4J9Y - chains B and R; structure by X-ray diffraction, 1.51 A resolution.

[Chain B]
Name: Small conductance calcium-activated potassium channel protein 2
Organism: Rattus norvegicus
Notes: fragment: Calmodulin Binding Domain
UniProt: P70604 (KCNN2_RAT); numbering as in UniProt (aligned over 396-487)
Sequence (102 residues; numbered 394 to 495; the number before each row is that of its first residue):
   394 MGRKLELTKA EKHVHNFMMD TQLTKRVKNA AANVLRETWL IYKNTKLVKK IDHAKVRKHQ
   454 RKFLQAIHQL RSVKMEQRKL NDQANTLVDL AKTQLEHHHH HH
Unresolved in the structure: 394, 405-412, 492-495
Construct notes: expression tag (394-395, 488-495)
Curated features (UniProtKB/Swiss-Prot):
  - mutagenesis: Arg396 (R396E: Mostly eliminates inward rectifier potassium channel activity. Loss of inward rectifier potassium channel activity; when associated with E-397 ...), Lys397 (K397E: Moderately reduces inward rectifier potassium channel activity. Loss of inward rectifier potassium channel activity; when associated with E-396 ...), Glu399 (E399R: Increases inward rectifier potassium channel activity. Does not affect inward rectifier potassium channel activity; when associated with E-396 ...)
What the authors report for this chain:
  - conformationally variable residues (order/disorder transition): Ala403 to Met412

[Chain R]
Name: Calmodulin
Organism: Rattus norvegicus
UniProt: P62161 (CALM_RAT); residues 0-148 here correspond to UniProt positions 1-149 (UniProt number = residue number + 1)
Sequence (149 residues; each row starts with the number of its first residue; numbering starts at 0):
     0 MADQLTEEQI AEFKEAFSLF DKDGDGTITT KELGTVMRSL GQNPTEAELQ DMINEVDADG
    60 NGTIDFPEFL TMMARKMKDT DSEEEIREAF RVFDKDGNGY ISAAELRHVM TNLGEKLTDE
   120 EVDEMIREAD IDGDGQVNYE EFVQMMTAK
Unresolved in the structure: 0-1, 148
Metal / ion sites: Ca2+ site 1: Asp20, Asp22, Asp24, Thr26, Glu31; Ca2+ site 2: Asp56, Asp58, Asn60, Thr62, Glu67

[Chain B / chain R interface]
Residue-residue contacts (56):
  Arg396(B) - Asp78(R)  salt bridge
  Leu398(B) - Ser81(R)  hydrogen bond (backbone-side chain)
  Leu398(B) - Met145(R)
  Leu398(B) - Thr146(R)
  Glu399(B) - Asp78(R)
  Glu399(B) - Thr79(R)
  Leu400(B) - Asp78(R)
  Leu400(B) - Thr79(R)  hydrogen bond (backbone-backbone)
  Leu400(B) - Ser81(R)
  Thr401(B) - Lys75(R)
  Thr401(B) - Lys77(R)
  Thr401(B) - Asp78(R)  hydrogen bond (backbone-side chain)
  Lys402(B) - Lys77(R)  hydrogen bond (backbone-backbone)
  Lys402(B) - Asp78(R)
  Lys402(B) - Thr79(R)
  Asp413(B) - Asp50(R)
  Glu469(B) - Glu47(R)
  Lys472(B) - Glu47(R)  salt bridge
  Leu473(B) - Glu47(R)
  Leu473(B) - Asp50(R)
  Gln476(B) - Met36(R)
  Gln476(B) - Gln41(R)
  Gln476(B) - Pro43(R)
  Gln476(B) - Glu47(R)  hydrogen bond
  Gln476(B) - Met51(R)
  Ala477(B) - Met51(R)
  Ala477(B) - Met71(R)
  Asn478(B) - Lys75(R)  hydrogen bond
  Thr479(B) - Leu39(R)
  Thr479(B) - Gln41(R)  hydrogen bond
  Leu480(B) - Phe19(R)  hydrophobic
  Leu480(B) - Leu32(R)  hydrophobic
  Leu480(B) - Met51(R)  hydrophobic
  Leu480(B) - Phe68(R)  hydrophobic
  Leu480(B) - Met71(R)  hydrophobic
  Leu480(B) - Met72(R)  hydrophobic
  Val481(B) - Met71(R)  hydrophobic
  Val481(B) - Lys75(R)
  Leu483(B) - Phe19(R)  hydrophobic
  Leu483(B) - Val35(R)  hydrophobic
  Ala484(B) - Phe12(R)
  Ala484(B) - Ala15(R)
  Ala484(B) - Phe68(R)  hydrophobic
  Ala484(B) - Met72(R)  hydrophobic
  Lys485(B) - Lys75(R)  hydrogen bond (side chain-backbone)
  Lys485(B) - Met76(R)  hydrogen bond (side chain-backbone)
  Lys485(B) - Lys77(R)
  Lys485(B) - Asp78(R)  salt bridge
  Gln487(B) - Glu11(R)
  Gln487(B) - Glu14(R)  hydrogen bond
  Gln487(B) - Ala15(R)
  Gln487(B) - Leu18(R)
  Leu488(B) - Glu11(R)
  Leu488(B) - Met76(R)  hydrophobic
  His490(B) - Glu11(R)
  His490(B) - Glu14(R)  salt bridge
Also at the interface, not in a pair above, chain B (25 interface residues in all): Gln470, Asn474, Thr486
Also at the interface, not in a pair above, chain R (30 interface residues in all): Gln8, Glu54, Asp80, Ile85
The authors on this interface:
  - pairs named by the authors: Glu399(B)-Thr79(R), Glu399(B)-Asp78(R), Leu400(B)-Thr79(R), Lys402(B)-Thr79(R)
  - interface residues, chain B: Glu399(B)
  - interface residues, chain R: Lys75(R), Lys77(R), Asp78(R), Thr79(R), Asp80(R), Ser81(R)

[In short]
25 residues of chain B face 30 of chain R across their interface, with 10 hydrogen bonds and 4 salt bridges.
Polar pairs include Arg396(B)-Asp78(R), Lys472(B)-Glu47(R) and Lys485(B)-Asp78(R). The authors report contacts
between Glu399(B) and Thr79(R), Glu399(B) and Asp78(R) and Leu400(B) and Thr79(R) among others. From the
paper: interface residues Glu399(B) and Lys75(R) among others; conformational variability at Ala403(B).
Chain B is Small conductance calcium-activated potassium channel protein 2 and chain R is Calmodulin, both
from Rattus norvegicus; the structure, Calcium-calmodulin complexed with the calmodulin binding domain from a
small conductance potassium channel splice variant, was determined by X-ray diffraction, deposited together
with 4J9Z.
